5TKP - chain A; structure by X-ray diffraction, 2.09 A resolution.

# Chain A
Protein: Fructose-bisphosphate aldolase
Organism: Toxoplasma gondii
Notes: EC 4.1.2.13
Reference sequence: Q8I8I2 (Q8I8I2_TOXGO); numbering as in UniProt (aligned over 1-363)
Sequence (363 residues; each row starts with the number of its first residue):
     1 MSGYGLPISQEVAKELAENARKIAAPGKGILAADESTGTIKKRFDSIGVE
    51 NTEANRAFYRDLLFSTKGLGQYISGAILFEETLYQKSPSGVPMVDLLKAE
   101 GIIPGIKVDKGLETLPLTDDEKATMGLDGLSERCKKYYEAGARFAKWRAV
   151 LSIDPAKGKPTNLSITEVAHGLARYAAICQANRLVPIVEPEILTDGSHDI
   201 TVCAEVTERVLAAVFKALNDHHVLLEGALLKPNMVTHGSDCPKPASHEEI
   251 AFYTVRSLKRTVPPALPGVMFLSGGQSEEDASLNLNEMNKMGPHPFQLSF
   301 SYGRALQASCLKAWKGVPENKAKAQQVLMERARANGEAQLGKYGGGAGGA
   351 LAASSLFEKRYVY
Disordered / not traced: 1, 348-360
Covalently attached groups: 1,6-di-O-phosphono-D-fructose (P6F) linked to Lys231
Small-molecule neighbours: 1,6-di-O-phosphono-D-fructose (P6F): Ala32, Asp34, Glu35, Ser36, Thr39, Ile77, Lys107, Lys146, Arg148, Glu189, Leu272, Ser273, Gly274, Ser301, Tyr302, Gly303, Arg304
UniProt features mapped onto this chain:
  - active site: Glu189 (Proton acceptor), Lys231 (Schiff-base intermediate with dihydroxyacetone phosphate)
  - binding site (dihydroxyacetone phosphate): Asp34, Lys146, Lys231, Ser273, Gly274, Gly303, Arg304
  - binding site (D-glyceraldehyde 3-phosphate): Ser36, Thr39, Lys107, Glu189
  - binding site (beta-D-fructose 1,6-bisphosphate): Arg43, Ser273 to Gly275, Ser301, Arg304
  - mutagenesis: Asp34 (D34A: Abolishes enzymatic activity. Reduces ACT1 binding. Slightly reduces MIC2 binding), Glu35 (E35A: Reduces enzymatic activity. Enhances MIC2 binding), Lys42 (K42A: Does not affect enzymatic activity. Reduces ACT1 binding. Reduces MIC2 binding. Abolishes enzymatic activity and reduces MIC2 binding; when associated with A-43 ...), Arg43 (R43A: Does not affect enzymatic activity. Reduces ACT1 binding. Reduces MIC2 binding. Abolishes enzymatic activity and reduces MIC2 binding; when associated with A-42 ...), Lys107 (K107A: Abolishes enzymatic activity. Reduces MIC2 binding), Lys146 (K146A: Abolishes enzymatic activity. Reduces MIC2 binding), Arg148 (R148A: Abolishes enzymatic activity. Reduces ACT1 binding. Reduces MIC2 binding), Lys231 (K231A: Abolishes enzymatic activity. Reduces MIC2 binding), Arg304 (R304A: Abolishes enzymatic activity. Reduces MIC2 binding), Gln307 (Q307F: Abolishes enzymatic activity. Reduces MIC2 binding; Q307G: Does not affect enzymatic activity. Does not affect MIC2 binding)
From the paper describing this entry:
  - binding site for 1,6-di-O-phosphono-D-fructose: Glu189
  - catalytic residues: Glu189
  - catalytic residues: Lys146 (proposed by the authors, not directly observed)
  - specificity-determining residues: Asp34 (from molecular simulation)

# Overview
1,6-di-O-phosphono-D-fructose is covalently linked to Lys231. Curated annotation (UniProt) lists active-site
residues Glu189 and Lys231, 7 dihydroxyacetone phosphate-binding residues, 4 D-glyceraldehyde
3-phosphate-binding residues and 6 beta-D-fructose 1,6-bisphosphate-binding residues. From the paper:
catalytic residues Glu189 and Lys146; a binding site for 1,6-di-O-phosphono-D-fructose at Glu189.
Chain A is Fructose-bisphosphate aldolase (Toxoplasma gondii); the structure, Crystal structure of FBP
aldolase from Toxoplasma gondii, equilibrium Schiff base FBP complex, was determined by X-ray diffraction,
deposited together with 5TJS, 5TK3, 5TKC, 5TKL and 5TKN.
